6TY2 - chains A and B; structure by X-ray diffraction, 1.98 A resolution.

[Chain A (and B)]
Name: p1
From: Rice yellow mottle virus
Notes: chain B of this document is another copy of the same molecule, construct and numbering; everything in this record applies to it too
UniProtKB: Q709H6 (Q709H6_9VIRU); residues 1-56 here correspond to UniProt positions 102-157 (UniProt number = residue number + 101)
Chain sequence (56 residues; numbered 1 to 56; the number before each row is that of its first residue):
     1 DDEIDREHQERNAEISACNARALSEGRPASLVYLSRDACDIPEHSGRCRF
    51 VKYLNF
Unresolved in the structure: 1, 56 (chain B: 1-3)
Bound ions: Zn2+: His-8, Cys-39, His-44, Cys-48
Reported in the primary citation:
  - Zn2+ coordination: His-8, Cys-39, His-44, Cys-48

[How chain A and chain B interact]
Residue-residue contacts - 8 pairs, chain A then chain B:
  Pro-42(A) / Pro-28(B)
  Pro-42(A) / Ser-30(B)
  Lys-52(A) / Asn-19(B)
  Lys-52(A) / Ala-29(B)  hydrogen bond (side chain-backbone)
  Lys-52(A) / Ser-30(B)
  Lys-52(A) / Leu-31(B)  hydrogen bond (side chain-backbone)
  Tyr-53(A) / Leu-31(B)
  Tyr-53(A) / Val-32(B)
Interface residues without a listed pair, chain A (5 interface residues in all): Ser-45, Phe-50

[In short]
Chain A and chain B form an interface of 5 and 6 residues respectively; the contacts include 2 hydrogen bonds.
Polar contacts include Lys-52(A)/Ala-29(B) and Lys-52(A)/Leu-31(B). His-8(A), Cys-39(A), His-44(A) and
Cys-48(A) coordinate Zn2+. The paper reports Zn2+ coordination by His-8(A), Cys-39(A) and His-44(A) among
others.
Both chains are p1 (Rice yellow mottle virus). Entry 6TY2 (Ct part crystal structure of the rymv-encoded viral
RNA silencing suppressor P1) was determined by X-ray diffraction together with 6TY0 from the same study.
